8P63 - chains 2 and 6 of the 14 polymer chains in the assembly; structure by electron microscopy, 3.70 A resolution.

[Chain 2]
Name: DNA replication licensing factor MCM2
Source organism: Saccharomyces cerevisiae
Notes: EC 3.6.4.12
UniProt: P29469 (MCM2_YEAST); residue numbers follow UniProt; this construct covers 1-868
Amino-acid sequence (868 residues; row label = number of the first residue in the row):
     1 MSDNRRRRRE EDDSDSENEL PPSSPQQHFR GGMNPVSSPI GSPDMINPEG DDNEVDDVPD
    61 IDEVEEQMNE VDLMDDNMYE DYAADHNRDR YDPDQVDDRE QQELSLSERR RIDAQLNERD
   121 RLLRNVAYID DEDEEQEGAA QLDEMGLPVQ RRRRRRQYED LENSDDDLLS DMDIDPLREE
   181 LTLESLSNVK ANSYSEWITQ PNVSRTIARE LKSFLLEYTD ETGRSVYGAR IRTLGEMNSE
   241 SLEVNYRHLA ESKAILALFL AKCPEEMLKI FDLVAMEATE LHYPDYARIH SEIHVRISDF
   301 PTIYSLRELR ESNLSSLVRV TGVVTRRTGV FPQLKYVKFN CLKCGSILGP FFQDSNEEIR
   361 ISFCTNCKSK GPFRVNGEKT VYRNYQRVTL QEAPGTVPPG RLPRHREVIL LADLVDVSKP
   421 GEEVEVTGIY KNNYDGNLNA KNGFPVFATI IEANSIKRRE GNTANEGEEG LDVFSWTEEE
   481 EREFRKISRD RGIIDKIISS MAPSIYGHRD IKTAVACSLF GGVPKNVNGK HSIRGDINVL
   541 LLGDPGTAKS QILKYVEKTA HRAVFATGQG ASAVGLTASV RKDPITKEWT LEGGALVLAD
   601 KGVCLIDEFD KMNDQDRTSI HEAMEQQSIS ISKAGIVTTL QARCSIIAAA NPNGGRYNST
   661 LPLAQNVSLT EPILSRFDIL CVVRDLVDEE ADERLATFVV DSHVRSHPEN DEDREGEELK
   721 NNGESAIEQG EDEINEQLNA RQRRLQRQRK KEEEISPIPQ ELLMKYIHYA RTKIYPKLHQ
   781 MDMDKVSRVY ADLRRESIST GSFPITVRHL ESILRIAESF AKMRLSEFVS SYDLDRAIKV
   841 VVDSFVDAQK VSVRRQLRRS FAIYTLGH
Disordered / not traced: 1-178, 711-737, 868
Metal / ion sites: Zn2+: Cys344, Cys367
Residues lining bound ligands:
  - ATP (adenosine-5'-triphosphate), molecule 1: Ser504, Ile505, Tyr506, His508, Pro545, Gly546, Thr547, Ala548, Lys549, Ser550, Gln551, Asp607, Asn651, Leu695, Val699
  - ATP, molecule 2: His531, Ile533, Glu625, Gln626, Arg676, Val807, Arg808, Glu811
Curated features (UniProtKB/Swiss-Prot):
  - zinc finger: Cys341 to Cys367 (C4-type)
  - motif: Ser675 to Asp678 (Arginine finger)
  - binding site (ATP): Gly543 to Ser550
  - modified residue (Phosphoserine): Ser14, Ser16, Ser23, Ser164, Ser170
  - natural variant: Glu392 (E392K: In allele MCM2-1)
  - mutagenesis: Cys364 (C364Y/F/S/H: Loss of activity), Cys367 (C367Y/F/S/H: Loss of activity), Lys549 (K549A: Reduces MCM2-7 complex helicase activity. Abolishes MCM2-7 complex helicase activity; when associated with MCM5 A-422. Reduces MCM2-7 complex helicase activity; when associated with MCM3 A-415), Arg676 (R676A: Loss of MCM2-7 complex helicase activity)

[Chain 6]
Name: DNA replication licensing factor MCM6
Source organism: Saccharomyces cerevisiae
Notes: EC 3.6.4.12
UniProt: P53091 (MCM6_YEAST); residues 1-1017 here = UniProt positions 1-1017
Amino-acid sequence (1017 residues; numbered 1 to 1017; the number before each row is that of its first residue):
     1 MSSPFPADTP SSNRPSNSSP PPSSIGAGFG SSSGLDSQIG SRLHFPSSSQ PHVSNSQTGP
    61 FVNDSTQFSS QRLQTDGSAT NDMEGNEPAR SFKSRALNHV KKVDDVTGEK VREAFEQFLE
   121 DFSVQSTDTG EVEKVYRAQI EFMKIYDLNT IYIDYQHLSM RENGALAMAI SEQYYRFLPF
   181 LQKGLRRVVR KYAPELLNTS DSLKRSEGDE GQADEDEQQD DDMNGSSLPR DSGSSAAPGN
   241 GTSAMATRSI TTSTSPEQTE RVFQISFFNL PTVHRIRDIR SEKIGSLLSI SGTVTRTSEV
   301 RPELYKASFT CDMCRAIVDN VEQSFKYTEP TFCPNPSCEN RAFWTLNVTR SRFLDWQKVR
   361 IQENANEIPT GSMPRTLDVI LRGDSVERAK PGDRCKFTGV EIVVPDVTQL GLPGVKPSST
   421 LDTRGISKTT EGLNSGVTGL RSLGVRDLTY KISFLACHVI SIGSNIGASS PDANSNNRET
   481 ELQMAANLQA NNVYQDNERD QEVFLNSLSS DEINELKEMV KDEHIYDKLV RSIAPAVFGH
   541 EAVKKGILLQ MLGGVHKSTV EGIKLRGDIN ICVVGDPSTS KSQFLKYVVG FAPRSVYTSG
   601 KASSAAGLTA AVVRDEEGGD YTIEAGALML ADNGICCIDE FDKMDISDQV AIHEAMEQQT
   661 ISIAKAGIHA TLNARTSILA AANPVGGRYN RKLSLRGNLN MTAPIMSRFD LFFVILDDCN
   721 EKIDTELASH IVDLHMKRDE AIEPPFSAEQ LRRYIKYART FKPILTKEAR SYLVEKYKEL
   781 RKDDAQGFSR SSYRITVRQL ESMIRLSEAI ARANCVDEIT PSFIAEAYDL LRQSIIRVDV
   841 DDVEMDEEFD NIESQSHAAS GNNDDNDDGT GSGVITSEPP ADIEEGQSEA TARPGTSEKK
   901 KTTVTYDKYV SMMNMIVRKI AEVDREGAEE LTAVDIVDWY LLQKENDLGS LAEYWEERRL
   961 AFKVIKRLVK DRILMEIHGT RHNLRDLENE ENENNKTVYV IHPNCEVLDQ LEPQDSS
Disordered / not traced: 1-96, 199-259, 417-427, 464-499, 841-1017
Metal / ion sites: Zn2+: Cys311, Cys314, Cys333, Cys338
Residues lining bound ligands:
  - ADP (adenosine-5'-diphosphate): Ala536, Val537, Phe538, Pro577, Ser578, Thr579, Ser580, Lys581, Ser582, Gln583, Leu727, His730, Ile731
  - ATP (adenosine-5'-triphosphate): Leu565, Glu657, Gln658, Arg708, Val797, Arg798, Glu801
Curated features (UniProtKB/Swiss-Prot):
  - motif: Ser707 to Asp710 (Arginine finger)
  - binding site (ATP): Gly575 to Ser582
  - modified residue: Ser78 (Phosphoserine), Ser249 (Phosphoserine), Ser372 (Phosphoserine), Thr766 (Phosphothreonine)
  - mutagenesis: Lys581 (K581A: Loss of MCM2-7 complex helicase activity)

[How chain 2 and chain 6 interact]
Residue-residue contacts - 89 pairs, chain 2 then chain 6:
  Arg310(2) - Val300(6)
  Arg310(2) - Asp355(6)
  Glu311(2) - Phe353(6)
  Glu311(2) - Asp355(6)
  Ser362(2) - Asp312(6)  hydrogen bond
  Pro394(2) - Ala670(6)  hydrophobic
  Pro394(2) - Leu672(6)  hydrophobic
  Gly395(2) - Asn673(6)
  Pro399(2) - Met629(6)
  Gly400(2) - Ala625(6)
  Arg401(2) - Lys390(6)
  Arg401(2) - Pro391(6)  hydrogen bond (side chain-backbone)
  Arg404(2) - Thr297(6)
  Arg404(2) - Glu299(6)
  Arg404(2) - Glu387(6)  salt bridge
  Gly421(2) - His669(6)  hydrogen bond (backbone-side chain)
  Asn432(2) - Val348(6)
  Asn432(2) - Phe353(6)
  Tyr434(2) - Tyr327(6)  hydrophobic
  Leu438(2) - Arg301(6)
  Asn439(2) - Tyr327(6)
  Asn442(2) - Arg301(6)
  Asn442(2) - Trp356(6)
  Gly443(2) - Phe325(6)
  Gly443(2) - Val407(6)
  Phe444(2) - Glu303(6)
  Phe444(2) - Phe325(6)  hydrophobic
  Phe444(2) - Trp356(6)
  Phe444(2) - Ile380(6)  hydrophobic
  Phe444(2) - Arg382(6)
  Pro445(2) - Glu303(6)
  Pro445(2) - Leu304(6)  hydrogen bond (backbone-backbone)
  Pro445(2) - Ser324(6)
  Val446(2) - Pro302(6)
  Val446(2) - Trp356(6)  hydrophobic
  Phe447(2) - Pro302(6)  hydrogen bond (backbone-backbone)
  Phe447(2) - Phe353(6)  hydrophobic
  Thr449(2) - Pro302(6)
  Glu460(2) - His669(6)  salt bridge
  Ser504(2) - Glu561(6)  hydrogen bond
  Ser550(2) - Gln658(6)
  Gln551(2) - Ile563(6)
  Gln551(2) - Lys564(6)  hydrogen bond (side chain-backbone)
  Lys554(2) - Thr660(6)
  Tyr555(2) - Glu561(6)
  Lys558(2) - Glu561(6)
  Thr567(2) - Glu654(6)  hydrogen bond
  Thr567(2) - Ser662(6)
  Gln569(2) - Ser647(6)
  Gly570(2) - Ile663(6)
  Gly570(2) - Ala664(6)  hydrogen bond (backbone-backbone)
  Gly570(2) - Lys665(6)
  Ala571(2) - Ala664(6)
  Ser572(2) - Ala664(6)  hydrogen bond (backbone-backbone)
  Arg581(2) - Tyr621(6)
  Lys582(2) - Glu617(6)  salt bridge
  Leu598(2) - His669(6)
  Glu608(2) - His653(6)
  Lys611(2) - Val650(6)
  Arg656(2) - Tyr793(6)
  Asn658(2) - Arg790(6)
  Thr660(2) - Arg790(6)
  Asp685(2) - Arg781(6)  salt bridge
  Glu689(2) - Lys778(6)  hydrogen bond (backbone-side chain)
  Glu689(2) - Lys782(6)
  Asp692(2) - Arg781(6)
  Glu693(2) - Lys778(6)  salt bridge
  Leu695(2) - Val797(6)  hydrophobic
  Ala696(2) - Val774(6)  hydrophobic
  Ala696(2) - Tyr777(6)  hydrophobic
  Val699(2) - Leu800(6)  hydrophobic
  Val700(2) - Arg770(6)
  Val700(2) - Leu773(6)  hydrophobic
  His703(2) - Lys557(6)
  His703(2) - Leu565(6)
  His703(2) - Glu801(6)  salt bridge
  His703(2) - Ile804(6)
  Val704(2) - Arg770(6)
  Ser706(2) - Lys557(6)
  Ser706(2) - Ser558(6)
  Ser706(2) - Thr559(6)
  His707(2) - Lys557(6)
  His707(2) - Lys762(6)
  His707(2) - Pro763(6)  hydrogen bond (side chain-backbone)
  His707(2) - Ile764(6)
  Pro708(2) - Lys557(6)
  Glu709(2) - Lys762(6)
  Glu752(2) - Val560(6)
  Ile755(2) - Val560(6)  hydrophobic
Interface residues without a listed pair, chain 2 (74 interface residues in all): Ser195, Phe363, Arg406, Ala440, Pro503, Gly546, Phe565, Gly575, Pro584, Glu592, Gly654, Leu686, Val687, Glu690, Thr697, Asp701, Gln760
Interface residues without a listed pair, chain 6 (83 interface residues in all): Ser298, Arg315, Gln323, Lys326, Leu346, Thr349, Leu354, Val386, Val404, Leu412, Pro413, Gly619, Ile623, Leu630, Ile646, Ala666, Gly667, Leu765, Ala785, Arg798

[Summary]
74 residues of chain 2 face 83 of chain 6 across their interface; the contacts include 12 hydrogen bonds and 6
salt bridges. Polar contacts include Arg404(2)-Glu387(6), Glu460(2)-His669(6) and Lys582(2)-Glu617(6). One ATP
molecule is bound between chain 2 and chain 6. Chain 2 binds ATP.
Chain 2 is DNA replication licensing factor MCM2 and chain 6 is DNA replication licensing factor MCM6, both
from Saccharomyces cerevisiae; the structure, S. cerevisiae consensus-sCMGE on ssDNA after DNA replication
initiation, was determined by electron microscopy together with 8P5E and 8P62 from the same study.
